5XF3 - chains H and J of the 10 polymer chains in the assembly; structure by X-ray diffraction, 2.60 A resolution.

# Chain H
Name: Histone H2B type 1-J
Organism: Homo sapiens
UniProt: P06899 (H2B1J_HUMAN); residues -3 to 122 here correspond to UniProt positions 1-126 (UniProt number = residue number + 4)
Chain sequence (126 residues; each row starts with the number of its first residue; numbers below 1 keep their minus sign (Met-3 is residue -3)):
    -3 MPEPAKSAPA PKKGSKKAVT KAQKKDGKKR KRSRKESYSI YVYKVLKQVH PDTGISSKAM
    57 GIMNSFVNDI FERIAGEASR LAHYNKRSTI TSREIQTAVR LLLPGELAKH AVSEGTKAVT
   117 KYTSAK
Unresolved in the structure: -3 to 27
Bound ions: Ru ion: Glu102, His106
Residues lining bound ligands: (1R,2R)-1,2-diphenylethane-1,2-diamine / RUD: Val45, Glu102, Lys105, His106
Curated features (UniProtKB/Swiss-Prot):
  - modified residue: Pro-2 (N-acetylproline), Glu-1 (ADP-ribosyl glutamic acid), Lys2 (N6-(2-hydroxyisobutyryl)lysine), Ser3 (ADP-ribosylserine), Lys8 (N6-(beta-hydroxybutyryl)lysine), Lys9 (N6-(2-hydroxyisobutyryl)lysine), Ser11 (Phosphoserine), Lys12 (N6-acetyllysine), Lys13 (N6-(beta-hydroxybutyryl)lysine), Lys17 (N6-(2-hydroxyisobutyryl)lysine), Lys20 (N6-(2-hydroxyisobutyryl)lysine), Lys21 (N6-(2-hydroxyisobutyryl)lysine), Lys31 (N6-(2-hydroxyisobutyryl)lysine), Glu32 (PolyADP-ribosyl glutamic acid), Ser33 (Phosphoserine), Lys40 (N6-(2-hydroxyisobutyryl)lysine), Lys43 (N6-(2-hydroxyisobutyryl)lysine), Lys54 (N6,N6-dimethyllysine), Arg76 (Dimethylated arginine), Lys82 (N6,N6,N6-trimethyllysine) and 6 more in UniProt
  - glycosylation: Ser109 (O-linked (GlcNAc) serine)
  - cross-link (Glycyl lysine isopeptide (Lys-Gly)): Lys2 (interchain with G-Cter in SUMO2), Lys17 (interchain with G-Cter in SUMO2), Lys31 (interchain with G-Cter in ubiquitin), Lys117 (interchain with G-Cter in ubiquitin)
Reported in the primary citation:
  - Ru ion coordination: Glu102, His106

# Chain J
Molecule: 145-nt DNA strand
Sequence (145 nucleotides; each row starts with the number of its first residue; numbers below 1 keep their minus sign (DA-72 is residue -72)):
   -72 ATCAATATCC ACCTGCAGAT ACTACCAAAA GTGTATTTGG AAACTGCTCC ATCAAAAGGC
   -12 ATGTTCAGCT GATTCAGCTG AACATGCCTT TTGATGGAGC AGTTTCCAAA TACACTTTTG
    48 GTAGTATCTG CAGGTGGATA TTGAT

# How chain H and chain J interact
Residue-residue contacts (14; chain H residue first):
  Ser29(H) with DG29(J), hydrogen bond to the phosphate
  Arg30(H) with DA-46(J), sugar contact; DA-45(J), sugar contact
  Glu32(H) with DA-44(J), phosphate contact
  Tyr39(H) with DT-53(J), hydrogen bond to the phosphate
  Gly50(H) with DT-53(J), phosphate contact
  Ile51(H) with DA-54(J), phosphate contact; DT-53(J), hydrogen bond to the phosphate
  Ser52(H) with DA-54(J), phosphate contact
  Ser53(H) with DA-54(J), hydrogen bond to the phosphate
  Arg83(H) with DG-34(J), phosphate contact
  Ser84(H) with DT-35(J), hydrogen bond to the phosphate; DG-34(J), hydrogen bond to the phosphate
  Thr85(H) with DG-34(J), hydrogen bond to the phosphate
Also at the interface, not in a pair above, chain H (12 interface residues in all): Arg28
Also at the interface, not in a pair above, chain J (9 interface residues in all): DT30

# In short
12 residues of chain H and 9 residues of chain J are in contact; the contacts include 7 hydrogen bonds. Among
the polar pairs are Ser29(H)-DG29(J), Tyr39(H)-DT-53(J) and Ile51(H)-DT-53(J). Chain H binds
(1R,2R)-1,2-diphenylethane-1,2-diamine / RUD. Glu102(H) and His106(H) coordinate a Ru ion ion. The paper
reports Ru ion coordination by Glu102(H) and His106(H).
Here chain H is Histone H2B type 1-J (Homo sapiens) and chain J is a 145-nt DNA strand. Entry 5XF3 (Nucleosome
core particle with an adduct of a binuclear RAPTA (Ru-arene-phosphaadamantane) compound having a
1,2-diphenylethylenediamine linker ...) was determined by X-ray diffraction (same publication as 5XF4, 5XF5
and 5XF6).
